1LP9 - chains A and E of the 5 polymer chains in the assembly; structure by X-ray diffraction, 2.00 A resolution.

# Chain A
Name: HLA class I histocompatibility antigen, A-2 alpha chain
Source organism: Homo sapiens
UniProt: P01892 (1A02_HUMAN); residues 1-275 here correspond to UniProt positions 25-299 (UniProt number = residue number + 24)
Chain sequence (275 residues; row label = number of the first residue in the row):
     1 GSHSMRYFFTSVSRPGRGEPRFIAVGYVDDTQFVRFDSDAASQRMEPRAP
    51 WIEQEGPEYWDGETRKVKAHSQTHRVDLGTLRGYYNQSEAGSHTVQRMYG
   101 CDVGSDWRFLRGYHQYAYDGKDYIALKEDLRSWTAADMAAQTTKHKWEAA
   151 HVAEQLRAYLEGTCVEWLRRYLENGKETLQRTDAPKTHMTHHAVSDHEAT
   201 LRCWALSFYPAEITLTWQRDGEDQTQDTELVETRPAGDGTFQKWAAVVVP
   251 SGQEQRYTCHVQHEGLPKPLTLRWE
Disulfides: Cys-101/Cys-164, Cys-203/Cys-259

# Chain E
Name: T-cell Receptor alpha chain
Source organism: Mus musculus
Chain sequence (194 residues; each row starts with the number of its first residue; note: 5 numbers in that range are skipped by the numbering (no residue carries them; nothing is unmodelled there); numbering starts at 0):
     0 MDSVTQTEGLVTLTEGLPVMLNCTYQSTYSPFLFWYVQHLNEAPKLLLKS
    50 FTDNKRPEHQ
    61 GFHATLHKSSSSFHLQKSSAQLSDSALYYCALF
    96 LASSSFSKLVFGQGTSLSVVPNIQNPEPAVYQLK
   132 DPRSQDSTLCLFTDFDSQINVPKTMESGTFITDKTVLDMKAMDSKSNGAI
   182 AWSNQTSFTCQDIFKET
Disulfides: Cys-22/Cys-90, Cys-141/Cys-191

# Interface between chain A and chain E
Pairs across the interface (19; chain A residue first):
  Arg-65(A) / Phe-101(E)
  Lys-66(A) / Ser-99(E)  hydrogen bond (side chain-backbone)
  Ala-69(A) / Phe-101(E)  hydrophobic
  His-151(A) / Phe-50(E)
  His-151(A) / Thr-51(E)
  Glu-154(A) / Phe-31(E)
  Glu-154(A) / Phe-50(E)
  Gln-155(A) / Phe-31(E)
  Gln-155(A) / Phe-93(E)
  Ala-158(A) / Ser-29(E)
  Ala-158(A) / Phe-31(E)  hydrophobic
  Ala-158(A) / Ser-98(E)
  Tyr-159(A) / Ser-98(E)
  Gly-162(A) / Tyr-28(E)
  Thr-163(A) / Tyr-28(E)
  Thr-163(A) / Ser-98(E)
  Thr-163(A) / Ser-99(E)
  Glu-166(A) / Tyr-28(E)
  Trp-167(A) / Tyr-28(E)
Other interface residues (no listed pair), chain E (10 interface residues in all): Ser-100

# Overview
12 residues of chain A face 10 of chain E across their interface, with 1 hydrogen bond. The hydrogen-bonded
pair is Lys-66(A)/Ser-99(E).
Here chain A is HLA class I histocompatibility antigen, A-2 alpha chain (Homo sapiens) and chain E is T-cell
Receptor alpha chain (Mus musculus). Entry 1LP9 (Xenoreactive complex AHIII 12.2 TCR bound to p1049/HLA-A2.1)
was determined by X-ray diffraction.
